Entry 9ITU (electron microscopy, 3.18 A resolution); this record covers chains B and R of the 26 polymer chains in the assembly.

== Chain B ==
Molecule: ATP synthase subunit alpha
From: Chloroflexus aurantiacus J-10-fl
Notes: EC 7.1.2.2
UniProtKB: A9WGS6 (ATPA_CHLAA); residues 1-522 here = UniProt positions 1-522
Amino-acid sequence (522 residues; each row starts with the number of its first residue):
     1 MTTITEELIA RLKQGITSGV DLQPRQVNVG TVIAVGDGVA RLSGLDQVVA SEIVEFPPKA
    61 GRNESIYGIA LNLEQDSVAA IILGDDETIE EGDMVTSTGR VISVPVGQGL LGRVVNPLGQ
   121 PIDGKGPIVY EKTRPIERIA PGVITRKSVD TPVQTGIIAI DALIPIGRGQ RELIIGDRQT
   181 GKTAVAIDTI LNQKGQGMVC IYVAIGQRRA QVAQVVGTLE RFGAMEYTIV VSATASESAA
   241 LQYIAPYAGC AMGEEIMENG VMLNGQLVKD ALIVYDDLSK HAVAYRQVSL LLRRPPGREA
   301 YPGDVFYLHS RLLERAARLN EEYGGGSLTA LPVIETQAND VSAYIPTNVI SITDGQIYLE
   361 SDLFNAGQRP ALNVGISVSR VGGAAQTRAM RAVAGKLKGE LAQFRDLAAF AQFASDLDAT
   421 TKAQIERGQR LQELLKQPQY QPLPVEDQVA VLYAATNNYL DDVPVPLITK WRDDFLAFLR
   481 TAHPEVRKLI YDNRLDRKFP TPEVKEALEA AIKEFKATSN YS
Disordered / not traced: 1-22, 521-522
Bound ions: Mg2+: Thr183 (together with ATP)
Residues lining bound ligands:
  - ADP (adenosine-5'-diphosphate): Arg380, Val381, Gly382
  - ATP (adenosine-5'-triphosphate): Arg178, Gln179, Thr180, Gly181, Lys182, Thr183, Ala184, Phe364, Arg369, Pro370, Gln437, Pro438, Gln439
Swiss-Prot annotation at these positions:
  - binding site (ATP): Gly176 to Thr183
  - site: Ser377 (Required for activity)

== Chain R ==
Molecule: ATP synthase epsilon chain
From: Chloroflexus aurantiacus J-10-fl
UniProtKB: A9WGS3 (ATPE_CHLAA); residues 1-139 here = UniProt positions 1-139
Amino-acid sequence (139 residues; each row starts with the number of its first residue):
     1 MPIHLEIVTA ERVILSDDVD MISAPTKDGR VGILPRHAPL MTILEPGELD IIKNGERTPF
    61 AVSGGFMEVL PHRVTILADT VERADEIDEA RAEQARAEAE ARRREAQSER DMALAEAKLR
   121 KEMVRLRVAQ LHKIKRRQS
Disordered / not traced: 1, 132-139

== Interface between chain B and chain R ==
Residue-residue contacts (10; chain B residue first):
  Ala409(B) - Leu126(R)  hydrophobic
  Phe410(B) - Glu122(R)
  Phe410(B) - Met123(R)
  Gln412(B) - Leu126(R)
  Phe413(B) - Glu122(R)
  Phe413(B) - Arg125(R)
  Phe413(B) - Leu126(R)  hydrophobic
  Ala414(B) - Glu122(R)
  Asp416(B) - Lys118(R)  salt bridge
  Asp416(B) - Glu122(R)
Interface residues without a listed pair, chain B (7 interface residues in all): Ala408
Interface residues without a listed pair, chain R (6 interface residues in all): Leu119

== Overview ==
Chain B and chain R form an interface of 7 and 6 residues respectively, with 1 salt bridge. Its one
salt-bridged contact is Asp416(B)-Lys118(R). Bound to chain B: ATP and ADP. Curated annotation (UniProt) lists
8 ATP-binding residues on chain B.
Here chain B is ATP synthase subunit alpha and chain R is ATP synthase epsilon chain, both from Chloroflexus
aurantiacus J-10-fl. Entry 9ITU (Chloroflexus aurantiacus ADP-bound ATP synthase, state 3) was determined by
electron microscopy (same publication as 9ITJ, 9ITK, 9ITL, 9ITM, 9ITN, 9ITO and 11 further entries).
